Entry 7BB6 (electron microscopy, 4.20 A resolution (low resolution: residue-level contacts below are approximate; hydrogen-bond / salt-bridge calls are withheld)); this record covers chains E and B of the 6 polymer chains in the assembly.

== Chain E ==
Protein: Guanine nucleotide-binding protein G(s) subunit alpha isoforms short
Organism: Homo sapiens
UniProtKB: P63092 (GNAS2_HUMAN); residue numbers follow UniProt; this construct covers 1-394
Chain sequence (394 residues; each row starts with the number of its first residue):
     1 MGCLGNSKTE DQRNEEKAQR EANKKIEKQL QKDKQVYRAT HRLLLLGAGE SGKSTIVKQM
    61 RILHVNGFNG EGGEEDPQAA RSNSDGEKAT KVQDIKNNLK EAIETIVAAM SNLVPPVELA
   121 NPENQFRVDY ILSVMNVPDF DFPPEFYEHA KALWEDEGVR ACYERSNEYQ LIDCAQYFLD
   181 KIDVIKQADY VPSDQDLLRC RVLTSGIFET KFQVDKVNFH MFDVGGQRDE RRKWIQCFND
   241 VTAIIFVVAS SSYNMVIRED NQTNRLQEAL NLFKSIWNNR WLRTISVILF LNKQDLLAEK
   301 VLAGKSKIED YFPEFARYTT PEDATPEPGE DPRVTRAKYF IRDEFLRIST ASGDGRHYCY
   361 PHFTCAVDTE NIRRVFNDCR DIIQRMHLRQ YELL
Not modelled in the structure: 1-10, 46-202, 250-262
From the paper describing this entry:
  - conformationally variable residues (side-chain flip): Leu394

== Chain B ==
Protein: Nanobody 35
Organism: Lama glama
Notes: antibody fragment or engineered binder
Chain sequence (138 residues; each row starts with the number of its first residue):
     1 QVQLQESGGG LVQPGGSLRL SCAASGFTFS NYKMNWVRQA PGKGLEWVSD ISQSGASISY
    61 TGSVKGRFTI SRDNAKNTLY LQMNSLKPED TAVYYCARCP APFTRDCFDV TSTTYAYRGQ
   121 GTQVTVSSHH HHHHEPEA
Not modelled in the structure: 129-138
Cystine bridges: Cys22-Cys96, Cys99-Cys107

== How chain E and chain B interact ==
Contacting residue pairs (19):
  Asp229(E) - Thr111(B)
  Asp229(E) - Ser112(B)
  Glu230(E) - Thr111(B)
  Glu230(E) - Thr114(B)
  Glu230(E) - Tyr115(B)
  Arg232(E) - Pro100(B)
  Arg232(E) - Tyr115(B)
  Thr263(E) - Lys43(B)
  Asn264(E) - Lys43(B)
  Asn271(E) - Trp47(B)
  Asn271(E) - Val110(B)
  Ser275(E) - Asp106(B)
  Ser275(E) - Phe108(B)
  Asn278(E) - Asp106(B)
  Asn279(E) - Asp106(B)
  Asn279(E) - Phe108(B)
  Arg280(E) - Phe103(B)
  Tyr311(E) - Ser63(B)
  Pro313(E) - Gly62(B)
Also at the interface, not in a pair above, chain E (13 interface residues in all): Lys274
Also at the interface, not in a pair above, chain B (16 interface residues in all): Glu46, Thr104, Arg105

== In short ==
Chain E and chain B form an interface of 13 and 16 residues respectively. The paper reports conformational
variability at Leu394(E).
Here chain E is Guanine nucleotide-binding protein G(s) subunit alpha isoforms short (Homo sapiens) and chain
B is Nanobody 35 (Lama glama). Entry 7BB6 (AVP-V2R-Galphas-beta1-gamma2-Nb35 (L state)) was determined by
electron microscopy together with 7BB7 from the same study.
